8YP6 - chains a and s of the 20 polymer chains in the assembly; structure by electron microscopy, 4.70 A resolution (low resolution: residue-level contacts below are approximate; hydrogen-bond / salt-bridge calls are withheld).

Chain a:
Molecule: 16S rRNA
Source organism: Mycolicibacterium smegmatis MC2 155
Sequence (1510 nucleotides; row label = number of the first residue in the row):
     9 UGGAGAGUUUGAUCCUGGCUCAGGACGAACGCUGGCGGCGUGCUUAACAC
    59 AUGCAAGUCGAACGGAAAGGCCCUUUCGGGGGUACUCGAGUGGCGAACGG
   109 GUGAGUAACACGUGGGUGAUCUGCCCUGCACUUUGGGAUAAGCCUGGGAA
   159 ACUGGGUCUAAUACCGAAUACACCCUGCUGGUCGCAUGGCCUGGUAGGGG
   209 AAAGCUUUUGCGGUGUGGGAUGGGCCCGCGGCCUAUCAGCUUGUUGGUGG
   259 GGUGAUGGCCUACCAAGGCGACGACGGGUAGCCGGCCUGAGAGGGUGACC
   309 GGCCACACUGGGACUGAGAUACGGCCCAGACUCCUACGGGAGGCAGCAGU
   359 GGGGAAUAUUGCACAAUGGGCGCAAGCCUGAUGCAGCGACGCCGCGUGAG
   409 GGAUGACGGCCUUCGGGUUGUAAACCUCUUUCAGCACAGACGAAGCGCAA
   459 GUGACGGUAUGUGCAGAAGAAGGACCGGCCAACUACGUGCCAGCAGCCGC
   509 GGUAAUACGUAGGGUCCGAGCGUUGUCCGGAAUUACUGGGCGUAAAGAGC
   559 UCGUAGGUGGUUUGUCGCGUUGUUCGUGAAAACUCACAGCUUAACUGUGG
   609 GCGUGCGGGCGAUACGGGCAGACUAGAGUACUGCAGGGGAGACUGGAAUU
   659 CCUGGUGUAGCGGUGGAAUGCGCAGAUAUCAGGAGGAACACCGGUGGCGA
   709 AGGCGGGUCUCUGGGCAGUAACUGACGCUGAGGAGCGAAAGCGUGGGGAG
   759 CGAACAGGAUUAGAUACCCUGGUAGUCCACGCCGUAAACGGUGGGUACUA
   809 GGUGUGGGUUUCCUUCCUUGGGAUCCGUGCCGUAGCUAACGCAUUAAGUA
   859 CCCCGCCUGGGGAGUACGGCCGCAAGGCUAAAACUCAAAGGAAUUGACGG
   909 GGGCCCGCACAAGCGGCGGAGCAUGUGGAUUAAUUCGAUGCAACGCGAAG
   959 AACCUUACCUGGGUUUGACAUGCACAGGACGCCGGCAGAGAUGUCGGUUC
  1009 CCUUGUGGCCUGUGUGCAGGUGGUGCAUGGCUGUCGUCAGCUCGUGUCGU
  1059 GAGAUGUUGGGUUAAGUCCCGCAACGAGCGCAACCCUUGUCUCAUGUUGC
  1109 CAGCACGUUAUGGUGGGGACUCGUGAGAGACUGCCGGGGUCAACUCGGAG
  1159 GAAGGUGGGGAUGACGUCAAGUCAUCAUGCCCCUUAUGUCCAGGGCUUCA
  1209 CACAUGCUACAAUGGCCGGUACAAAGGGCUGCGAUGCCGUGAGGUGGAGC
  1259 GAAUCCUUUCAAAGCCGGUCUCAGUUCGGAUCGGGGUCUGCAACUCGACC
  1309 CCGUGAAGUCGGAGUCGCUAGUAAUCGCAGAUCAGCAACGCUGCGGUGAA
  1359 UACGUUCCCGGGCCUUGUACACACCGCCCGUCACGUCAUGAAAGUCGGUA
  1409 ACACCCGAAGCCGGUGGCCUAACCCUUGUGGAGGGAGCCGUCGAAGGUGG
  1459 GAUCGGCGAUUGGGACGAAGUCGUAACAAGGUAGCCGUACCGGAAGGUGC
  1509 GGCUGGAUCA
Unresolved in the structure: 823-826

Chain s:
Name: Small ribosomal subunit protein uS19
Source organism: Mycolicibacterium smegmatis MC2 155
Reference sequence: A0QSD5 (RS19_MYCS2); residues 6-85 here = UniProt positions 6-85
Chain sequence (80 residues; numbered 6 to 85; the number before each row is that of its first residue):
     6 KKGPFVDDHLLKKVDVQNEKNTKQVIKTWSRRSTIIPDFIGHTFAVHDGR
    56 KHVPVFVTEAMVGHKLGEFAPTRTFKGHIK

How chain a and chain s interact:
Contacting residue pairs - 80 pairs, chain a then chain s:
  A937(a) - Phe80(s)
  A937(a) - Gly82(s)
  A937(a) - His83(s)
  U938(a) - Thr79(s)
  U938(a) - Phe80(s)
  U938(a) - Lys81(s)
  U938(a) - Gly82(s)
  U938(a) - Lys85(s)
  U939(a) - Thr79(s)
  U939(a) - Lys81(s)
  U939(a) - Lys85(s)
  A940(a) - Asp53(s)
  A940(a) - Gly54(s)
  A940(a) - Arg55(s)
  A940(a) - Thr77(s)
  A940(a) - Thr79(s)
  A941(a) - Thr77(s)
  A941(a) - Arg78(s)
  A941(a) - Thr79(s)
  U942(a) - Arg78(s)
  U942(a) - Thr79(s)
  U942(a) - Phe80(s)
  U968(a) - His52(s)
  U968(a) - Gly54(s)
  U968(a) - Arg55(s)
  A997(a) - His14(s)
  A997(a) - Lys18(s)
  A997(a) - Trp34(s)
  A997(a) - His52(s)
  A1200(a) - Trp34(s)
  A1200(a) - His52(s)
  G1201(a) - Trp34(s)
  G1201(a) - Arg36(s)
  G1201(a) - Arg37(s)
  G1201(a) - His52(s)
  G1201(a) - Asp53(s)
  G1201(a) - Gly54(s)
  G1202(a) - Arg36(s)
  G1202(a) - Asp53(s)
  G1202(a) - Thr77(s)
  G1203(a) - Glu73(s)
  G1203(a) - Thr77(s)
  G1203(a) - Arg78(s)
  C1204(a) - Arg78(s)
  U1205(a) - Arg78(s)
  U1206(a) - Arg78(s)
  U1206(a) - Phe80(s)
  C1207(a) - Phe80(s)
  A1208(a) - Gly82(s)
  A1208(a) - His83(s)
  G1292(a) - His69(s)
  G1294(a) - Lys6(s)
  U1295(a) - Lys6(s)
  C1296(a) - Lys6(s)
  C1296(a) - Lys7(s)
  U1297(a) - Lys7(s)
  G1298(a) - Gly8(s)
  C1299(a) - Phe10(s)
  C1299(a) - Arg37(s)
  A1300(a) - Gly8(s)
  A1300(a) - Pro9(s)
  A1300(a) - Phe10(s)
  A1300(a) - Arg37(s)
  A1300(a) - Ser38(s)
  A1300(a) - Lys70(s)
  A1301(a) - Gly8(s)
  A1301(a) - Pro9(s)
  A1301(a) - Lys70(s)
  C1302(a) - Arg36(s)
  C1302(a) - Arg37(s)
  C1302(a) - His69(s)
  C1302(a) - Lys70(s)
  C1302(a) - Leu71(s)
  C1302(a) - Gly72(s)
  C1302(a) - Glu73(s)
  U1303(a) - Arg36(s)
  U1303(a) - Gly72(s)
  U1303(a) - Glu73(s)
  U1303(a) - Arg78(s)
  C1304(a) - Arg78(s)
Other interface residues (no listed pair), chain a (32 interface residues in all): A995, G996, G1293
Other interface residues (no listed pair), chain s (31 interface residues in all): Lys17, Lys56, Phe74

Summary:
Chain a and chain s form an interface of 32 and 31 residues respectively.
Chain a is 16S rRNA and chain s is Small ribosomal subunit protein uS19, both from Mycolicibacterium smegmatis
MC2 155; the structure, Cryo-EM map of 30S ribosomal subunit in complex with MetAP1c of Mycobacterium
smegmatis, was determined by electron microscopy.
